Entry 8WCG (X-ray diffraction, 2.60 A resolution); this record covers chains A and E of the 6 polymer chains in the assembly.

# Chain A
Name: Spike protein S1
From: Severe acute respiratory syndrome coronavirus
UniProt: P59594 (SPIKE_SARS); numbering as in UniProt (aligned over 320-516)
Sequence (197 residues; numbered 320 to 516; the number before each row is that of its first residue):
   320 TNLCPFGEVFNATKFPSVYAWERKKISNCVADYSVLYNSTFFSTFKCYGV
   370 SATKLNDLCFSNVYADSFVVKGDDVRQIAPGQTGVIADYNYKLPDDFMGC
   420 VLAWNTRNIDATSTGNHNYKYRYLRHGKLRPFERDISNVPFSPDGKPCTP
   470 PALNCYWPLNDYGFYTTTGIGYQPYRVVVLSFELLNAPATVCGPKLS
Unresolved in the structure: 515-516
Cystine bridges: Cys-323/Cys-348, Cys-366/Cys-419, Cys-378/Cys-511, Cys-467/Cys-474
Differences from the reference sequence: conflict His-436 (Tyr in P59594)
Small-molecule neighbours: N-acetylglucosamine (NAG; 2-acetamido-2-deoxy-beta-D-glucopyranose): Phe-325, Gly-326, Phe-329, Asn-330, Val-354, Leu-355
Curated features (UniProtKB/Swiss-Prot):
  - glycosylation (N-linked (GlcNAc...) asparagine): Asn-330, Asn-357
  - natural variant: Lys-344 (K344R: In strain: Isolate GD01, Isolate GD03 and 1 more), Phe-360 (F360S: In strain: Isolate GD03 and Isolate SZ3), Arg-426 (R426G: In strain: Isolate Shanghai LY), Asn-437 (N437D: In strain: Isolate Shanghai LY), Leu-472 (L472P: In strain: Isolate GD03), Asn-479 (N479K: In strain: Isolate SZ3), Asp-480 (D480G: In strain: Isolate GD03), Thr-487 (T487S: In strain: Isolate GD03 and Isolate SZ3), Phe-501 (F501Y: In strain: Isolate GD01)
  - mutagenesis: Cys-323 (C323A: No effect on human ACE2 binding in vitro), Cys-348 (C348A: Complete loss of human ACE2 binding in vitro), Glu-452 (E452A: 90% loss of human ACE2 binding in vitro), Asp-454 (D454A: Complete loss of human ACE2 binding in vitro), Asp-463 (D463A: Partial loss of human ACE2 binding in vitro), Cys-467 (C467A: Complete loss of human ACE2 binding in vitro), Cys-474 (C474A: Complete loss of human ACE2 binding in vitro), Asp-480 (D480A: No effect on human ACE2 binding in vitro)

# Chain E
Name: aSR347 nanobody
From: Vicugna pacos
Notes: antibody fragment or engineered binder
Sequence (131 residues; row label = number of the first residue in the row):
     1 QVQLVESGGDLVQPGGSLKLSCVASEGFLAYYYVGWFRQAPGKEREGVAC
    51 TSSSGYSTDIADPAKGRFSIDRDNAKNTVYLQMNILKPEDTAVYFCAAID
   101 QMTAVRSQGPCSMTPNDYHDWGQGTQVTVSS
Unresolved in the structure: 130-131
Cystine bridges: Cys-22/Cys-96, Cys-50/Cys-111

# Chain A / chain E interface
Pairs across the interface (38; chain A residue first):
  Asn-375(A) with Ser-54(E), hydrogen bond (backbone-side chain); Tyr-56(E)
  Asp-376(A) with Tyr-33(E); Ser-52(E), hydrogen bond; Ser-53(E), hydrogen bond (backbone-backbone); Ser-54(E), hydrogen bond (backbone-backbone); Tyr-56(E); Ser-57(E), hydrogen bond
  Leu-377(A) with Ser-54(E); Gln-101(E); Met-102(E), hydrophobic; Val-105(E), hydrophobic
  Cys-378(A) with Ala-30(E); Tyr-31(E); Ser-53(E); Ser-54(E); Asn-74(E); Gln-101(E), hydrogen bond (backbone-side chain)
  Phe-379(A) with Tyr-31(E); Met-102(E), hydrophobic
  Ser-380(A) with Tyr-31(E), hydrogen bond
  Leu-503(A) with Tyr-31(E), hydrophobic; Gln-101(E); Met-102(E), hydrophobic
  Leu-504(A) with Tyr-31(E)
  Asn-505(A) with Phe-28(E)
  Ala-506(A) with Phe-28(E); Tyr-31(E), hydrogen bond (backbone-side chain)
  Pro-507(A) with Phe-28(E); Tyr-31(E), hydrogen bond (backbone-side chain)
  Ala-508(A) with Ala-30(E), hydrophobic; Tyr-31(E), hydrogen bond (backbone-side chain)
  Cys-511(A) with Asn-74(E)
  Gly-512(A) with Ser-54(E)
  Pro-513(A) with Tyr-56(E)
  Lys-514(A) with Ser-54(E); Gly-55(E); Tyr-56(E)
Other interface residues (no listed pair), chain A (18 interface residues in all): Lys-373, Met-417

# Overview
Chain A and chain E form an interface of 18 and 14 residues respectively; the contacts include 10 hydrogen
bonds. Polar pairs include Asn-375(A)/Ser-54(E), Asp-376(A)/Ser-52(E) and Asp-376(A)/Ser-57(E). Ligands of
chain A: N-acetylglucosamine. UniProt lists 8 mutagenesis sites on chain A.
Here chain A is Spike protein S1 (Severe acute respiratory syndrome coronavirus) and chain E is aSR347
nanobody (Vicugna pacos). Entry 8WCG (Crystal structure of SARS-CoV-1 RBD in complex with nanobody aSR29 and
aSR347) was determined by X-ray diffraction.
